2C4Q - chains A and B of the 5 polymer chains in the assembly; structure by X-ray diffraction, 2.38 A resolution.

[Chain A (and B)]
Protein: Coat protein
Organism: Enterobacterio phage MS2
Notes: chain B of this document is another copy of the same molecule, construct and numbering; everything in this record applies to it too
Reference sequence: P03612 (COAT_BPMS2); residues 1-129 here = UniProt positions 1-129
Amino-acid sequence (129 residues; row label = number of the first residue in the row):
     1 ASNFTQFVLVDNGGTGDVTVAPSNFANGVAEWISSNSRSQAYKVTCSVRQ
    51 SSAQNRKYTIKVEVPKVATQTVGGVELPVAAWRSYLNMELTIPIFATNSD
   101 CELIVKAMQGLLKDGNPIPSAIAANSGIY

[Chain A / chain B interface]
Residue-residue contacts (134; chain A residue first):
  Ser2(A) with Tyr129(B), hydrogen bond (side chain-backbone)
  Asn3(A) with Pro117(B); Ala121(B); Gly127(B), hydrogen bond (side chain-backbone); Ile128(B); Tyr129(B), hydrogen bond (side chain-backbone)
  Phe4(A) with Ile128(B), hydrophobic; Tyr129(B), hydrogen bond (backbone-backbone)
  Thr5(A) with Pro117(B)
  Phe7(A) with Asn116(B); Pro117(B)
  Val8(A) with Gly110(B)
  Leu9(A) with Lys106(B); Ala107(B); Gly110(B)
  Asp11(A) with Lys106(B)
  Phe25(A) with Ile128(B)
  Ala30(A) with Ile128(B), hydrophobic
  Trp32(A) with Pro117(B), hydrophobic; Ile118(B), hydrophobic
  Tyr42(A) with Leu103(B)
  Val44(A) with Leu111(B), hydrophobic
  Cys46(A) with Ile118(B), hydrophobic
  Val48(A) with Gly127(B)
  Arg56(A) with Asn125(B), hydrogen bond; Ser126(B)
  Tyr58(A) with Ala121(B); Ile122(B); Asn125(B); Ser126(B), hydrogen bond (side chain-backbone)
  Ile60(A) with Ile118(B), hydrophobic
  Val62(A) with Leu111(B), hydrophobic
  Val64(A) with Leu103(B), hydrophobic
  Lys66(A) with Asp100(B), salt bridge
  Trp82(A) with Pro93(B), hydrophobic; Phe95(B); Ala96(B), hydrophobic; Asp100(B)
  Arg83(A) with Pro93(B)
  Ser84(A) with Thr91(B), hydrogen bond (side chain-backbone); Ile92(B); Ile104(B)
  Tyr85(A) with Glu89(B); Leu90(B); Thr91(B), hydrogen bond (backbone-backbone)
  Leu86(A) with Glu89(B); Met108(B), hydrophobic
  Asn87(A) with Asn87(B); Met88(B); Glu89(B), hydrogen bond (backbone-backbone)
  Met88(A) with Asn87(B); Met88(B), hydrophobic
  Glu89(A) with Tyr85(B); Leu86(B); Asn87(B), hydrogen bond (backbone-backbone)
  Leu90(A) with Tyr85(B); Ile122(B), hydrophobic
  Thr91(A) with Ser84(B); Tyr85(B), hydrogen bond (backbone-backbone)
  Ile92(A) with Ser84(B)
  Pro93(A) with Ala80(B); Ala81(B); Arg83(B); Ser84(B)
  Phe95(A) with Lys66(B), hydrogen bond (backbone-side chain); Ala81(B), hydrophobic
  Ala96(A) with Asn125(B), hydrogen bond (backbone-side chain)
  Thr97(A) with Ala68(B); Asn125(B)
  Asn98(A) with Ala123(B); Ala124(B); Asn125(B), hydrogen bond
  Asp100(A) with Lys66(B), salt bridge; Val67(B), hydrogen bond (side chain-backbone); Ala68(B), hydrogen bond (side chain-backbone)
  Cys101(A) with Ile122(B); Ala123(B), hydrophobic; Asn125(B)
  Leu103(A) with Tyr42(B); Val67(B), hydrophobic
  Ile104(A) with Val64(B), hydrophobic; Ser84(B)
  Val105(A) with Pro119(B); Ile122(B), hydrophobic
  Lys106(A) with Leu9(B); Asp11(B)
  Ala107(A) with Leu9(B)
  Met108(A) with Leu86(B), hydrophobic; Leu112(B)
  Gln109(A) with Leu112(B), hydrogen bond (side chain-backbone); Lys113(B); Asp114(B), hydrogen bond
  Gly110(A) with Val8(B); Leu9(B)
  Leu111(A) with Val44(B), hydrophobic
  Leu112(A) with Met108(B), hydrophobic; Gln109(B), hydrogen bond (backbone-side chain); Leu112(B), hydrophobic
  Asp114(A) with Gln109(B), hydrogen bond
  Asn116(A) with Phe7(B); Val8(B)
  Pro117(A) with Asn3(B); Thr5(B); Phe7(B); Trp32(B), hydrophobic
  Ile118(A) with Val44(B), hydrophobic; Ile60(B), hydrophobic
  Pro119(A) with Val105(B), hydrophobic
  Ala121(A) with Tyr58(B), hydrogen bond (backbone-side chain)
  Ile122(A) with Tyr58(B); Leu90(B), hydrophobic; Cys101(B); Val105(B), hydrophobic; Met108(B), hydrophobic
  Ala123(A) with Asn98(B); Glu102(B)
  Ala124(A) with Asn98(B)
  Asn125(A) with Arg56(B), hydrogen bond; Ala96(B); Thr97(B); Asn98(B), hydrogen bond; Cys101(B)
  Ser126(A) with Tyr58(B), hydrogen bond (backbone-side chain)
  Gly127(A) with Asn3(B), hydrogen bond (backbone-side chain); Val48(B)
  Ile128(A) with Asn3(B); Phe4(B), hydrophobic; Phe25(B); Ala30(B), hydrophobic; Trp32(B), hydrophobic
  Tyr129(A) with Ala1(B), hydrogen bond (side chain-backbone); Ser2(B), hydrogen bond (backbone-side chain); Asn3(B), hydrogen bond (backbone-backbone); Phe4(B), hydrogen bond (backbone-backbone)
Also at the interface, not in a pair above, chain A (69 interface residues in all): Ala1, Val10, Asn12, Asn55, Glu102, Lys113
Also at the interface, not in a pair above, chain B (72 interface residues in all): Val10, Asn12, Cys46, Val62, Pro65

[In short]
69 residues of chain A face 72 of chain B across their interface, with 29 hydrogen bonds and 2 salt bridges.
Polar pairs include Lys66(A)-Asp100(B), Ser2(A)-Tyr129(B) and Asn3(A)-Gly127(B).
Both chains are Coat protein (Enterobacterio phage MS2). Entry 2C4Q (MS2-RNA hairpin (2ONE -5) complex) was
determined by X-ray diffraction, deposited together with 2C4Y, 2C4Z, 2C50, 2C51 and 2BU1.
